Entry 5S60 (X-ray diffraction, 2.30 A resolution); this record covers chains D and E of the 6 polymer chains in the assembly.

# Chain D
Molecule: Tubulin beta-2B chain
Source organism: Bos taurus
Reference sequence: Q6B856 (TBB2B_BOVIN); the author numbering skips numbers that UniProt does not, so the offset changes along the chain: 1-42 = UniProt 1-42; 45-360 = UniProt 43-358; 369-455 = UniProt 359-445
Sequence (445 residues; row label = number of the first residue in the row; note: 10 numbers in that range are skipped by the numbering (no residue carries them; nothing is unmodelled there)):
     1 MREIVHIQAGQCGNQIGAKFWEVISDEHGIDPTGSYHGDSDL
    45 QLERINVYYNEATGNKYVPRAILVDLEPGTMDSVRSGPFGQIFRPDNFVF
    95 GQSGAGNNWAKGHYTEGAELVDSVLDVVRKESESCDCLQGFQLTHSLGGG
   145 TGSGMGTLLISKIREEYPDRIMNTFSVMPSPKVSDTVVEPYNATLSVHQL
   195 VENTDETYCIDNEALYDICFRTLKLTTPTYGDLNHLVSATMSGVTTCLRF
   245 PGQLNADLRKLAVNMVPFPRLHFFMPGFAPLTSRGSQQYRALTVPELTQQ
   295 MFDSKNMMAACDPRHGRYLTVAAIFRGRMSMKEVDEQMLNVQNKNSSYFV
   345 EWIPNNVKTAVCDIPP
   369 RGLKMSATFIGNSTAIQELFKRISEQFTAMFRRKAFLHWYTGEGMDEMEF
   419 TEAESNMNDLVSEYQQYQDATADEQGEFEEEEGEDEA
Disordered / not traced: 281-285, 442-455
Metal / ion sites: Mg2+: Q11 (together with GDP)
Residues lining bound ligands: GDP (guanosine-5'-diphosphate): G10, Q11, C12, Q15, I16, A99, N101, S140, G142, G143, G144, T145, G146, V171, P173, V177, S178, E183, N206, L209, Y224, L227, N228, V231
Swiss-Prot annotation at these positions:
  - motif: M1 to I4 (MREI motif)
  - binding site (GTP): Q11, E71, S140, G144, T145, G146, N206, N228
  - binding site (Mg(2+)): E71
  - modified residue: S40 (Phosphoserine), T57 (Phosphothreonine), K60 (N6-acetyllysine), S174 (Phosphoserine), T287 (Phosphothreonine), T292 (Phosphothreonine), R320 (Omega-N-methylarginine), E448 (5-glutamyl polyglutamate)
  - cross-link (Glycyl lysine isopeptide (Lys-Gly)): K60 (interchain with G-Cter in ubiquitin), K326 (interchain with G-Cter in ubiquitin)

# Chain E
Molecule: Stathmin-4
Source organism: Rattus norvegicus
Reference sequence: P63043 (STMN4_RAT); residues 5-145 here correspond to UniProt positions 49-189 (UniProt number = residue number + 44)
Sequence (143 residues; each row starts with the number of its first residue):
     3 MADMEVIELNKCTSGQSFEVILKPPSFDGVPEFNASLPRRRDPSLEEIQK
    53 KLEAAEERRKYQEAELLKHLAEKREHEREVIQKAIEENNNFIKMAKEKLA
   103 QKMESNKENREAHLAAMLERLQEKDKHAEEVRKNKELKEEASR
Disordered / not traced: 3-5, 29-43, 144-145
Construct notes: initiating methionine (3); expression tag (4)
Swiss-Prot annotation at these positions:
  - modified residue: S46 (Phosphoserine)

# How chain D and chain E interact
Contacting residue pairs (27; chain D residue first):
  Y108(D) - H129(E)  hydrogen bond
  Y108(D) - A130(E)  hydrophobic
  Y108(D) - V133(E)  hydrophobic
  Y108(D) - R134(E)  hydrogen bond (backbone-side chain)
  T109(D) - K137(E)
  A112(D) - R134(E)
  S155(D) - L123(E)
  K156(D) - D127(E)  salt bridge
  R158(D) - L123(E)
  E159(D) - L120(E)
  E159(D) - L123(E)
  E159(D) - Q124(E)
  E159(D) - D127(E)
  P162(D) - M119(E)
  D163(D) - R112(E)  salt bridge
  Q193(D) - K126(E)  hydrogen bond
  N197(D) - L123(E)
  N197(D) - K126(E)
  T409(D) - K140(E)  hydrogen bond (backbone-side chain)
  G410(D) - K137(E)
  E411(D) - V133(E)
  E411(D) - K137(E)  salt bridge
  G412(D) - V133(E)
  G412(D) - N136(E)
  G412(D) - K137(E)
  M413(D) - V133(E)
  E417(D) - H129(E)  salt bridge
Also at the interface, not in a pair above, chain E (15 interface residues in all): L116

# In short
The interface between chain D and chain E involves 17 residues on one side and 15 on the other; the contacts
include 4 hydrogen bonds and 4 salt bridges. Polar contacts include K156(D)-D127(E), D163(D)-R112(E) and
E411(D)-K137(E). Ligands of chain D: GDP.
Chain D is Tubulin beta-2B chain (Bos taurus) and chain E is Stathmin-4 (Rattus norvegicus); the structure,
Tubulin-Z27695365-complex, was determined by X-ray diffraction together with 5S4L, 5S4M, 5S4N, 5S4O, 5S4P,
5S4Q and 52 further entries from the same study.
